Entry 1KFA (X-ray diffraction, 2.80 A resolution); this record covers chains L and H.

[Chain L]
Name: monoclonal antibody light chain
From: Mus musculus
Notes: antibody fragment or engineered binder
Chain sequence (217 residues; row label = number of the first residue in the row):
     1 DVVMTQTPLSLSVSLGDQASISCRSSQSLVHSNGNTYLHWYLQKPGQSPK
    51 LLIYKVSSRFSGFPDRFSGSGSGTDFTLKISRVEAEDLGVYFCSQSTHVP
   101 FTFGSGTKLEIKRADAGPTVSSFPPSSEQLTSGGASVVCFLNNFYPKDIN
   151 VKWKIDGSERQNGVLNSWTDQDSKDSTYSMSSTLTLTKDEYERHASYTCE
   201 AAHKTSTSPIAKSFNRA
Disulfide bonds: Cys23-Cys93, Cys139-Cys199

[Chain H]
Name: monoclonal antibody heavy chain
From: Mus musculus
Notes: fragment: Variable domain, constant domain 1; antibody fragment or engineered binder
Chain sequence (221 residues; numbered 1 to 227; 6 numbers in that range are skipped by the numbering (no residue carries them; nothing is unmodelled there); the number before each row is that of its first residue; X marks 7 residues of unknown identity (built as UNK)):
     1 EVMLVESGGGLVKPGGSLKLSCAASGFTFSSYAMSWVRQTPERRLEWVAT
    51 ITT
    55 RGYTFYPDSVKGRFTVSRDNARNTLNLQMSSLRSEDTAMFYCTREGLLLD
   105 YFTMDYWGQGTSVTVSS
   127 AKTTPPSVYPLAPXXXXXXXSMVTLGCLVKGYFPEPVTVTWNSGSLSSGV
   177 HTFPAVLQSDLYTLSSSVTVPSSSRPSETVTCNVAHPASSTKVDKKIVPA
   227 D
Not modelled in the structure: 1, 140-146
Disulfide bonds: Cys22-Cys96, Cys153-Cys208
Residues lining bound ligands: gibberellin a4 (GA4): Ser31, Tyr32, Ala33, Ile51, Thr52, Thr53, Arg55, Glu99, Leu101, Leu102, Leu103, Asp104, Tyr105, Phe106

[Chain L / chain H interface]
Contacting residue pairs - 72 pairs, chain L then chain H:
  His31(L) with Tyr105(H)
  Asn35(L) with Asp104(H)
  Tyr37(L) with Asp104(H), hydrogen bond; Tyr105(H); Phe106(H); Thr107(H)
  His39(L) with Thr107(H)
  Tyr41(L) with Met108(H), hydrogen bond (side chain-backbone); Trp111(H)
  Gln43(L) with Gln39(H), hydrogen bond; Tyr95(H), hydrogen bond
  Ser48(L) with Tyr95(H); Gly112(H), hydrogen bond (side chain-backbone)
  Pro49(L) with Trp111(H)
  Leu51(L) with Met108(H); Asp109(H)
  Tyr54(L) with Leu101(H), hydrophobic
  Lys55(L) with Asp104(H), salt bridge
  Phe60(L) with Asp109(H); Tyr110(H)
  Phe92(L) with Leu45(H), hydrophobic
  Ser96(L) with Tyr105(H); Phe106(H), hydrogen bond (side chain-backbone); Thr107(H)
  Thr97(L) with Tyr105(H)
  Val99(L) with Trp47(H), hydrophobic; Phe59(H), hydrophobic
  Pro100(L) with Trp47(H), hydrophobic
  Phe101(L) with Trp47(H); Thr50(H); Phe59(H), hydrophobic; Phe106(H), hydrophobic
  Phe103(L) with Leu45(H); Trp111(H), hydrophobic
  Phe123(L) with Leu137(H); Ala138(H); Pro139(H); Thr150(H); Leu151(H), hydrophobic
  Ser126(L) with Tyr135(H); Pro136(H)
  Glu128(L) with Tyr135(H); Pro136(H); Lys221(H), salt bridge
  Gln129(L) with Tyr135(H); Lys156(H)
  Ser132(L) with Tyr135(H)
  Ser136(L) with Leu154(H); Lys156(H)
  Val138(L) with Leu137(H), hydrophobic
  Phe140(L) with Leu137(H), hydrophobic; Phe179(H), hydrophobic; Ser191(H); Ser193(H)
  Asn142(L) with His177(H); Phe179(H); Ser193(H), hydrogen bond
  Asn143(L) with His177(H), hydrogen bond
  Leu165(L) with Val182(H), hydrophobic; Gln184(H)
  Asn166(L) with Val182(H)
  Ser167(L) with Phe179(H); Pro180(H), hydrogen bond (side chain-backbone)
  Trp168(L) with Pro180(H)
  Thr169(L) with Thr178(H); Phe179(H)
  Ser179(L) with His177(H), hydrogen bond; Phe179(H)
  Met180(L) with Phe179(H)
  Ser181(L) with Phe179(H); Ser191(H), hydrogen bond
  Thr185(L) with Lys156(H), hydrogen bond
Other interface residues (no listed pair), chain L (43 interface residues in all): Gln47, Ser105, Ser121, Pro124, Gly163
Other interface residues (no listed pair), chain H (42 interface residues in all): Val37, Arg43, Arg44, Pro61, Glu99, Gly152, Thr189, Ser192

[Summary]
The interface between chain L and chain H involves 43 residues on one side and 42 on the other; the contacts
include 12 hydrogen bonds and 2 salt bridges. Polar pairs include Lys55(L)-Asp104(H), Glu128(L)-Lys221(H) and
Tyr37(L)-Asp104(H). Chain H binds gibberellin a4.
Chain L is monoclonal antibody light chain and chain H is monoclonal antibody heavy chain, both from Mus
musculus; the structure, Crystal structure of Fab fragment complexed with gibberellin A4, was determined by
X-ray diffraction.
